5CJX - chains B and J of the 12 polymer chains in the assembly; structure by X-ray diffraction, 3.58 A resolution.

Chain B (and J):
Protein: BG505 Env gp41
Source organism: Human immunodeficiency virus 1
Notes: chain J of this document is another copy of the same molecule, construct and numbering; everything in this record applies to it too
UniProtKB: Q2N0S6 (Q2N0S6_9HIV1); residues 512-664 here correspond to UniProt positions 509-661 (UniProt number = residue number - 3)
Amino-acid sequence (153 residues; each row starts with the number of its first residue):
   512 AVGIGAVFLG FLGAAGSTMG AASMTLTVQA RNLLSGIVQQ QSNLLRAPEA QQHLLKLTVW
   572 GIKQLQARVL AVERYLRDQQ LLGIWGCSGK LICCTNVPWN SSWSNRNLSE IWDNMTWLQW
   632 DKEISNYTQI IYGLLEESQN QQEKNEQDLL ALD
Not modelled in the structure: 512-518, 547-568 (chain J: 512-519, 548-568)
Construct notes: engineered mutation Pro559 (Ile556 in Q2N0S6), Cys605 (Thr602 in Q2N0S6)
Covalent attachments: N-acetylglucosamine (NAG) linked to Asn611; glycan linked to Asn637
Reported in the primary citation:
  - post-translational modification sites: Asn611, Asn637

Interface between chain B and chain J:
Pairs across the interface - 18 pairs, chain B then chain J:
  Gln577(B) - Leu576(J)
  Val580(B) - Val580(J)  hydrophobic
  Glu584(B) - Arg579(J)  salt bridge
  Leu587(B) - Leu545(J)  hydrophobic
  Leu587(B) - Tyr586(J)  hydrophobic
  Leu587(B) - Leu587(J)  hydrophobic
  Arg588(B) - Gly547(J)
  Gln591(B) - Ala541(J)  hydrogen bond (side chain-backbone)
  Gln591(B) - Arg542(J)
  Gln591(B) - Tyr586(J)  hydrogen bond
  Gly594(B) - Lys601(J)
  Ile595(B) - Thr538(J)
  Ile595(B) - Arg542(J)
  Glu647(B) - Thr538(J)
  Glu647(B) - Arg542(J)  salt bridge
  Gln652(B) - Met535(J)  hydrogen bond (side chain-backbone)
  Gln652(B) - Thr538(J)
  Gln652(B) - Leu602(J)
Interface residues without a listed pair, chain B (15 interface residues in all): Ile573, Leu576, Val583, Asp659, Ala662
Interface residues without a listed pair, chain J (16 interface residues in all): Ile573, Val583, Cys605

Summary:
15 residues of chain B and 16 residues of chain J are in contact, with 3 hydrogen bonds and 2 salt bridges.
Among the polar pairs are Glu584(B)-Arg579(J), Glu647(B)-Arg542(J) and Gln591(B)-Ala541(J).
N-acetylglucosamine is covalently linked to Asn611(B). The paper reports modification sites Asn611(B) and
Asn637(B).
Chain B and chain J are both BG505 Env gp41 (Human immunodeficiency virus 1); the structure, Crystal structure
of 8ANC195 Fab in complex with BG505 SOSIP.664 HIV-1 Env trimer, was determined by X-ray diffraction.
